9DIX - chains B and C of the 6 polymer chains in the assembly; structure by electron microscopy, 3.51 A resolution.

# Chain B
Protein: Protein UL141
Organism: Human betaherpesvirus 5
UniProtKB: Q6RJQ3 (UL141_HCMVM); residues 30-279 here = UniProt positions 30-279
Sequence (273 residues; each row starts with the number of its first residue):
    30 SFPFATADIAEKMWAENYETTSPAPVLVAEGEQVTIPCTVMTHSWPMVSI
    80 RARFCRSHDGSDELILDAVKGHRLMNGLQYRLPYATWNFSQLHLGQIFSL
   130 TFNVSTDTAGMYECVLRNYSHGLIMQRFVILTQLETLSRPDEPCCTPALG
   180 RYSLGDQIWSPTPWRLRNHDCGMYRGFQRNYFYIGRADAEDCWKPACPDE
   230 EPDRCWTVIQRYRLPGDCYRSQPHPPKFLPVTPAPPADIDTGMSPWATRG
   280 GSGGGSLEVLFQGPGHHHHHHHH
Not modelled in the structure: 30-32, 254-302
Cystine bridges: Cys67-Cys143, Cys84-Cys234
Covalently attached groups: N-acetylglucosamine (NAG) linked to Asn117, Asn132, Asn147
Sequence notes: expression tag (280-302)
Reported in the primary citation:
  - conformationally variable residues (order/disorder transition): Arg168 to Cys174, Asp199 to Gln207, Asp217 to Cys226

# Chain C
Protein: UL116
Organism: Human betaherpesvirus 5
UniProtKB: A8T7J8 (A8T7J8_HCMV); residues 25-313 here = UniProt positions 25-313
Sequence (332 residues; each row starts with the number of its first residue):
    25 VETNATTVTSTTAAAATTNTTVATTGTTTTSPNVTSTTSNTVITPTTVSS
    75 VSNLTSSATSIPISTSTVSGTRNTRNNNTTTIGTNVTSPSPSVSILTTVT
   125 PAATSTTSNNGDVTSDYTPTFDLENITTTRAPTRPPAQDLCSHNLSIILY
   175 EEESQSSVDIAVDEEEPELEDDDEYDELWFPLYFEAECNLNYTLQYVNHS
   225 CDYSVRQSSVSFPPWRDIDSVTFVPRNLSNCSAHGLAVIVAGNQTWYVNP
   275 FSLAHLLDAIYNVLGIEDLSANFRRQLAPYRHTLIVPQTGGSGGSGSDDD
   325 DKAGWSHPQFEKGGGSGGGSGGGSWSHPQFEK
Not modelled in the structure: 25-225, 313-356
Sequence notes: expression tag (314-356)

# Chain B / chain C interface
Pairs across the interface - 5 pairs, chain B then chain C:
  Arg102(B) - Gln231(C)
  Gln108(B) - Ser232(C)
  Gln108(B) - Ser233(C)  hydrogen bond (side chain-backbone)
  Pro112(B) - Val234(C)
  Tyr113(B) - Val234(C)  hydrophobic
Interface residues without a listed pair, chain C (5 interface residues in all): Arg230

# Summary
Chain B and chain C form an interface of 4 and 5 residues respectively; the contacts include 1 hydrogen bond.
The hydrogen-bonded pair is Gln108(B)-Ser233(C). Covalently linked N-acetylglucosamine: at Asn117(B),
Asn132(B) and Asn147(B). The paper reports conformational variability at Arg168(B), Asp199(B) and Asp217(B).
Chain B is Protein UL141 and chain C is UL116, both from Human betaherpesvirus 5; the structure, HCMV
gH/UL116/UL141 3-mer complex, ectodomain, was determined by electron microscopy together with 9DIY from the
same study.
